PDB entry 6PIJ | electron microscopy, 2.90 A resolution | chains A and 2 of the 13 polymer chains in the assembly

# Chain A
Protein: cas7 type I-F CRISPR-associated protein Csy3
Organism: Vibrio cholerae
Sequence (351 residues; row label = number of the first residue in the row):
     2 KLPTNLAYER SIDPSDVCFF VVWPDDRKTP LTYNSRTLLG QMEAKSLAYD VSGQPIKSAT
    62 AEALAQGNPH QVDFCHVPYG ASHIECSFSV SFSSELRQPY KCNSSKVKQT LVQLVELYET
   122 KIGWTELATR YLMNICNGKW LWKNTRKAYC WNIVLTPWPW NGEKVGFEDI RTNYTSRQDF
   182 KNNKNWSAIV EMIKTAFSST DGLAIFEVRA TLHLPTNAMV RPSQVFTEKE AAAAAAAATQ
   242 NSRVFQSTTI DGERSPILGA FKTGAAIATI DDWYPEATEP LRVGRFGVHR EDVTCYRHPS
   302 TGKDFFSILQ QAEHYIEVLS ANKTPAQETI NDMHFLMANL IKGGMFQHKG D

# Chain 2
Molecule: Targeting strand ssDNA
Sequence (27 nucleotides; numbered 31 to 57; the number before each row is that of its first residue):
    31 ATGAAGCCAA GGCGTCCTGT AAGGCGG

# Interface between chain A and chain 2
Pairs across the interface (13; chain A residue first):
  Met-43(A) / DC46(2)  phosphate contact
  Gln-67(A) / DT45(2)  sugar contact
  Gln-67(A) / DC46(2)  sugar contact
  Gly-68(A) / DC46(2)  base contact
  Asn-69(A) / DT48(2)  hydrogen bond to the base
  Pro-70(A) / DC47(2)  sugar contact
  His-71(A) / DC47(2)  phosphate contact
  His-71(A) / DT48(2)  stacking on the base
  Phe-227(A) / DA52(2)  base contact
  Ala-239(A) / DC47(2)  base contact
  Gln-241(A) / DC47(2)  phosphate contact
  Gln-241(A) / DT48(2)  hydrogen bond to the phosphate
  Ser-243(A) / DT48(2)  hydrogen bond to the base
Other interface residues (no listed pair), chain A (15 interface residues in all): Leu-40, Ala-45, Ser-47, Leu-48, Thr-240
Other interface residues (no listed pair), chain 2 (7 interface residues in all): DG49, DT50

# Overview
The interface between chain A and chain 2 involves 15 residues on one side and 7 on the other; the contacts
include 3 hydrogen bonds and 1 aromatic stacking contact. Polar contacts include Asn-69(A)/DT48(2),
Ser-243(A)/DT48(2) and Gln-241(A)/DT48(2).
Chain A is cas7 type I-F CRISPR-associated protein Csy3 (Vibrio cholerae) and chain 2 is Targeting strand
ssDNA; the structure, Target DNA-bound V. cholerae TniQ-Cascade complex, closed conformation, was determined
by electron microscopy, deposited together with 6PIF and 6PIG.
